PDB entry 6ICJ | X-ray diffraction, 2.48 A resolution | chains A and B

[Chain A]
Protein: Peroxisome proliferator-activated receptor gamma
From: Homo sapiens
UniProt: P37231 (PPARG_HUMAN); residues 206-477 here correspond to UniProt positions 234-505 (UniProt number = residue number + 28)
Chain sequence (272 residues; numbered 206 to 477; the number before each row is that of its first residue):
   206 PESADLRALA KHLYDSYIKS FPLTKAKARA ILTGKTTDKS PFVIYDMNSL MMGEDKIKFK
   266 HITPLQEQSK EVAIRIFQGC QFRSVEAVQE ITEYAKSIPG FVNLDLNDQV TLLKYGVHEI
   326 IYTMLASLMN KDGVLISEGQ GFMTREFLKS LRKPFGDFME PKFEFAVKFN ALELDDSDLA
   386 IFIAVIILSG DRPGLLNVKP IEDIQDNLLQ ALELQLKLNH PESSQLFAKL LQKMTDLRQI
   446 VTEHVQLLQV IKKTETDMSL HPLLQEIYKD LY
Not modelled in the structure: 242-243, 260-274, 477
Small-molecule neighbours: A0L (2-butyl-5-[(3-tert-butyl-1,2,4-oxadiazol-5-yl)methyl]-6-methyl-3-{[2'-(5-oxo-4,5-dihydro-1,2,4-oxadiazol-3-yl)[1,1'-biphenyl]-4-yl]methyl}pyrimidin-4(3H)-one): Ile281, Phe282, Cys285, Gln286, Arg288, Ser289, Ala292, His323, Ile326, Tyr327, Met329, Leu330, Leu333, Ile341, Met348, Leu353, Phe360, Phe363, Met364, His449, Leu453, Ile456, Met463, Leu465, Leu469, Tyr473
Curated features (UniProtKB/Swiss-Prot):
  - motif: Pro467 to Asp475 (9aaTAD)
  - binding site (rosiglitazone): Gln286 to Ser289, His323, His449, Tyr473
  - cross-link: Lys224 (Glycyl lysine isopeptide (Lys-Gly) (interchain with G-Cter in ubiquitin))

[Chain B]
Protein: Nuclear receptor coactivator 1
Notes: EC 2.3.1.48
UniProt: Q15788 (NCOA1_HUMAN); residues 676-700 here = UniProt positions 676-700
Chain sequence (25 residues; numbered 676 to 700; the number before each row is that of its first residue):
   676 CPSSHSSLTE RHKILHRLLQ EGSPS
Not modelled in the structure: 676-684, 696-700
Curated features (UniProtKB/Swiss-Prot):
  - motif: Leu690 to Leu694 (LXXLL motif 4)
  - modified residue: Ser698 (Phosphoserine)
  - mutagenesis: Leu693 to Leu694 (Slightly affects interactions with steroid receptors. Abolishes interactions with steroid receptors; when associated with A-636; A-637; A-752 and A-753)

[Chain A / chain B interface]
Residue-residue contacts (15):
  Val293(A) with Leu690(B), hydrophobic
  Thr297(A) with Leu693(B); Leu694(B)
  Lys301(A) with Leu693(B); Leu694(B)
  Asn312(A) with Glu685(B)
  Gln314(A) with Leu694(B)
  Val315(A) with His687(B)
  Lys319(A) with His687(B), hydrogen bond
  Leu468(A) with Ile689(B), hydrophobic; Leu690(B), hydrophobic
  Glu471(A) with His687(B); Lys688(B), hydrogen bond (side chain-backbone); Ile689(B), hydrogen bond (side chain-backbone); Leu690(B), hydrogen bond (side chain-backbone)
Also at the interface, not in a pair above, chain A (14 interface residues in all): Gln294, Phe306, Leu318, Pro467, Ile472
Also at the interface, not in a pair above, chain B (8 interface residues in all): Arg686

[Summary]
The interface between chain A and chain B involves 14 residues on one side and 8 on the other, with 4 hydrogen
bonds. Among the polar pairs are Lys319(A)-His687(B), Glu471(A)-Lys688(B) and Glu471(A)-Ile689(B). Bound to
chain A: compound A0L.
Chain A is Peroxisome proliferator-activated receptor gamma (Homo sapiens) and chain B is Nuclear receptor
coactivator 1; the structure, Crystal structure of PPARgamma with compound BR102375K, was determined by X-ray
diffraction.
